PDB entry 1N8R | X-ray diffraction, 3.00 A resolution | chains A and U of the 30 polymer chains in the assembly

# Chain A
Molecule: 23S ribosomal RNA
Organism: Haloarcula marismortui
Sequence (2922 nucleotides; each row starts with the number of its first residue):
     2 UUGGCUACUA UGCCAGCUGG UGGAUUGCUC GGCUCAGGCG CUGAUGAAGG ACGUGCCAAG
    62 CUGCGAUAAG CCAUGGGGAG CCGCACGGAG GCGAAGAACC AUGGAUUUCC GAAUGAGAAU
   122 CUCUCUAACA AUUGCUUCGC GCAAUGAGGA ACCCCGAGAA CUGAAACAUC UCAGUAUCGG
   182 GAGGAACAGA AAACGCAAUG UGAUGUCGUU AGUAACCGCG AGUGAACGCG AUACAGCCCA
   242 AACCGAAGCC CUCACGGGCA AUGUGGUGUC AGGGCUACCU CUCAUCAGCC GACCGUCUCG
   302 ACGAAGUCUC UUGGAACAGA GCGUGAUACA GGGUGACAAC CCCGUACUCG AGACCAGUAC
   362 GACGUGCGGU AGUGCCAGAG UAGCGGGGGU UGGAUAUCCC UCGCGAAUAA CGCAGGCAUC
   422 GACUGCGAAG GCUAAACACA ACCUGAGACC GAUAGUGAAC AAGUAGUGUG AACGAACGCU
   482 GCAAAGUACC CUCAGAAGGG AGGCGAAAUA GAGCAUGAAA UCAGUUGGCG AUCGAGCGAC
   542 AGGGCAUACA AGGUCCCUCG ACGAAUGACC GACGCGCGAG CGUCCAGUAA GACUCACGGG
   602 AAGCCGAUGU UCUGUCGUAC GUUUUGAAAA ACGAGCCAGG GAGUGUGUCU GCAUGGCAAG
   662 UCUAACCGGA GUAUCCGGGG AGGCACAGGG AAACCGACAU GGCCGCAGGG CUUUGCCCGA
   722 GGGCCGCCGU CUUCAAGGGC GGGGAGCCAU GUGGACACGA CCCGAAUCCG GACGAUCUAC
   782 GCAUGGACAA GAUGAAGCGU GCCGAAAGGC ACGUGGAAGU CUGUUAGAGU UGGUGUCCUA
   842 CAAUACCCUC UCGUGAUCUA UGUGUAGGGG UGAAAGGCCC AUCGAGUCCG GCAACAGCUG
   902 GUUCCAAUCG AAACAUGUCG AAGCAUGACC UCCGCCGAGG UAGUCUGUGA GGUAGAGCGA
   962 CCGAUUGGUG UGUCCGCCUC CGAGAGGAGU CGGCACACCU GUCAAACUCC AAACUUACAG
  1022 ACGCCGUUUG ACGCGGGGAU UCCGGUGCGC GGGGUAAGCC UGUGUACCAG GAGGGGAACA
  1082 ACCCAGAGAU AGGUUAAGGU CCCCAAGUGU GGAUUAAGUG UAAUCCUCUG AAGGUGGUCU
  1142 CGAGCCCUAG ACAGCCGGGA GGUGAGCUUA GAAGCAGCUA CCCUCUAAGA AAAGCGUAAC
  1202 AGCUUACCGG CCGAGGUUUG AGGCGCCCAA AAUGAUCGGG ACUCAAAUCC ACCACCGAGA
  1262 CCUGUCCGUA CCACUCAUAC UGGUAAUCGA GUAGAUUGGC GCUCUAAUUG GAUGGAAGUA
  1322 GGGGUGAAAA CUCCUAUGGA CCGAUUAGUG ACGAAAAUCC UGGCCAUAGU AGCAGCGAUA
  1382 GUCGGGUGAG AACCCCGACG GCCUAAUGGA UAAGGGUUCC UCAGCACUGC UGAUCAGCUG
  1442 AGGGUUAGCC GGUCCUAAGU CAUACCGCAA CUCGACUAUG ACGAAAUGGG AAACGGGUUA
  1502 AUAUUCCCGU GCCACUAUGC AGUGAAAGUU GACGCCCUGG GGUCGAUCAC GCUGGGCAUU
  1562 CGCCCAGUCG AACCGUCCAA CUCCGUGGAA GCCGUAAUGG CAGGAAGCGG ACGAACGGCG
  1622 GCAUAGGGAA ACGUGAUUCA ACCUGGGGCC CAUGAAAAGA CGAGCAUAGU GUCCGUACCG
  1682 AGAACCGACA CAGGUGUCCA UGGCGGCGAA AGCCAAGGCC UGUCGGGAGC AACCAACGUU
  1742 AGGGAAUUCG GCAAGUUAGU CCCGUACCUU CGGAAGAAGG GAUGCCUGCU CCGGAACGGA
  1802 GCAGGUCGCA GUGACUCGGA AGCUCGGACU GUCUAGUAAC AACAUAGGUG ACCGCAAAUC
  1862 CGCAAGGACU CGUACGGUCA CUGAAUCCUG CCCAGUGCAG GUAUCUGAAC ACCUCGUACA
  1922 AGAGGACGAA GGACCUGUCA ACGGCGGGGG UAACUAUGAC CCUCUUAAGG UAGCGUAGUA
  1982 CCUUGCCGCA UCAGUAGCGG CUUGCAUGAA UGGAUUAACC AGAGCUUCAC UGUCCCAACG
  2042 UUGGGCCCGG UGAACUGUAC AUUCCAGUGC GGAGUCUGGA GACACCCAGG GGGAAGCGAA
  2102 GACCCUAUGG AGCUUUACUG CAGGCUGUCG CUGAGACGUG GUCGCCGAUG UGCAGCAUAG
  2162 GUAGGAGACA CUACACAGGU ACCCGCGCUA GCGGGCCACC GAGUCAACAG UGAAAUACUA
  2222 CCCGUCGGUG ACUGCGACUC UCACUCCGGG AGGAGGACAC CGAUAGCCGG GCAGUUUGAC
  2282 UGGGGCGGUA CGCGCUCGAA AAGAUAUCGA GCGCGCCCUA UGGCUAUCUC AGCCGGGACA
  2342 GAGACCCGGC GAAGAGUGCA AGAGCAAAAG AUAGCUUGAC AGUGUUCUUC CCAACGAGGA
  2402 ACGCUGACGC GAAAGCGUGG UCUAGCGAAC CAAUUAGCCU GCUUGAUGCG GGCAAUUGAU
  2462 GACAGAAAAG CUACCCUAGG GAUAACAGAG UCGUCACUCG CAAGAGCACA UAUCGACCGA
  2522 GUGGCUUGCU ACCUCGAUGU CGGUUCCCUC CAUCCUGCCC GUGCAGAAGC GGGCAAGGGU
  2582 GAGGUUGUUC GCCUAUUAAA GGAGGUCGUG AGCUGGGUUU AGACCGUCGU GAGACAGGUC
  2642 GGCUGCUAUC UACUGGGUGU GUAAUGGUGU CUGACAAGAA CGACCGUAUA GUACGAGAGG
  2702 AACUACGGUU GGUGGCCACU GGUGUACCGG UUGUUCGAGA GAGCACGUGC CGGGUAGCCA
  2762 CGCCACACGG GGUAAGAGCU GAACGCAUCU AAGCUCGAAA CCCACUUGGA AAAGAGACAC
  2822 CGCCGAGGUC CCGCGUACAA GACGCGGUCG AUAGACUCGG GGUGUGCGCG UCGAGGUAAC
  2882 GAGACGUUAA GCCCACGAGC ACUAACAGAC CAAAGCCAUC AU
Not modelled in the structure: 2-9, 126-127, 715, 971-998, 1560, 1952-1963, 2137-2236, 2339-2343, 2665-2666, 2915-2923
Bound ions: Mg2+ site 1 near G28 (its only coordinating residue here); Na+ site 1: C40, G41; Na+ site 2: G56, A59, G61; Na+ site 3 near U108 (its only coordinating residue here); Mg2+ site 2 near U115 (its only coordinating residue here); Na+ site 4: C141, G142; Na+ site 5 near U146 (its only coordinating residue here); Mg2+ site 3: C162, U2276; K+: C162, U163, U172; Mg2+ site 4: A165, A167, C168; Na+ site 6: A165, A166, A167; Mg2+ site 5: A166, G219; 62 more Na+ sites not listed; 97 more Mg2+ sites not listed
Residues lining bound ligands: virginiamycin m1 (VIR): G2102, A2103, C2104, A2474, A2486, C2487, A2538, U2539, G2540, U2620

# Chain U
Protein: 50S ribosomal protein L24P
Organism: Haloarcula marismortui
UniProt: P10972 (RL24_HALMA); numbering as in UniProt (aligned over 1-119)
Chain sequence (119 residues; each row starts with the number of its first residue):
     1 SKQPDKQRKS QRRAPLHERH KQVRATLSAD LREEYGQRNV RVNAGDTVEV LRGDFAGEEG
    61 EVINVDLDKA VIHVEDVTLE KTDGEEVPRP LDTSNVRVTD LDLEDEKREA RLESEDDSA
Bound ions: Mg2+: Gln37, Arg111, Leu112, Ser114, Asp117; Na+: Ser94, Asn95 (shared with U308(A), U335(A), C342(A) of chain A)

# Interface between chain A and chain U
Contacting residue pairs (108):
  U30(A) with Asp5(U), hydrogen bond to the sugar; Arg8(U), salt bridge to the phosphate
  C31(A) with Asp5(U), phosphate contact; Arg8(U), salt bridge to the phosphate; Arg12(U), salt bridge to the phosphate; Arg13(U), hydrogen bond to the phosphate
  G32(A) with Lys9(U), salt bridge to the phosphate; Arg13(U), salt bridge to the phosphate
  G77(A) with His17(U), base contact
  G78(A) with His17(U), sugar contact
  G79(A) with His20(U), sugar contact; Arg41(U), phosphate contact; Lys107(U), hydrogen bond to the base; Arg111(U), salt bridge to the phosphate
  A80(A) with Arg41(U), sugar contact; Asn43(U), hydrogen bond to the phosphate; Arg111(U), salt bridge to the phosphate
  G81(A) with Arg41(U), salt bridge to the phosphate; Asn43(U), phosphate contact; Ala44(U), hydrogen bond to the phosphate; Val65(U), sugar contact; Leu67(U), phosphate contact
  C82(A) with Leu16(U), phosphate contact; Val65(U), phosphate contact; Leu67(U), hydrogen bond to the phosphate
  C85(A) with Asp68(U), phosphate contact
  C87(A) with Lys69(U), hydrogen bond to the base
  G97(A) with Asp105(U), hydrogen bond to the base; Lys107(U), base contact
  A99(A) with Leu16(U), sugar contact; His17(U), base contact; His20(U), hydrogen bond to the base
  C100(A) with Pro15(U), sugar contact; Leu16(U), sugar contact; His17(U), hydrogen bond to the sugar
  C101(A) with Pro15(U), sugar contact; His17(U), sugar contact
  C303(A) with Asp116(U), sugar contact; Asp117(U), phosphate contact; Ser118(U), phosphate contact
  G304(A) with Ser118(U), phosphate contact
  A306(A) with Arg38(U), salt bridge to the phosphate
  G307(A) with Arg32(U), salt bridge to the phosphate; Arg38(U), salt bridge to the phosphate
  U308(A) with Arg32(U), salt bridge to the phosphate; Arg38(U), salt bridge to the phosphate; Arg52(U), hydrogen bond to the base; Ser94(U), base contact; Asn95(U), base contact; Arg97(U), salt bridge to the phosphate
  C309(A) with Arg97(U), salt bridge to the phosphate
  G315(A) with Asp54(U), hydrogen bond to the sugar
  A316(A) with Arg52(U), phosphate contact; Asp54(U), sugar contact
  A317(A) with Arg52(U), phosphate contact
  C318(A) with Arg52(U), salt bridge to the phosphate
  A331(A) with Ser1(U), base contact; Gln7(U), base contact
  G332(A) with Lys2(U), hydrogen bond to the sugar; Gln3(U), sugar contact; Pro4(U), sugar contact; Gln7(U), hydrogen bond to the base
  G333(A) with Pro4(U), sugar contact; Gln7(U), sugar contact; Arg8(U), phosphate contact; Gln11(U), hydrogen bond to the sugar
  G334(A) with Arg8(U), salt bridge to the phosphate; Gln11(U), sugar contact; Ser94(U), hydrogen bond to the base
  U335(A) with Asp92(U), sugar contact; Ser94(U), base contact; Asn95(U), hydrogen bond to the sugar
  G336(A) with Gly53(U), base contact; Asp54(U), hydrogen bond to the base; Arg89(U), base contact; Asn95(U), hydrogen bond to the phosphate
  C342(A) with Thr26(U), phosphate contact; Ser94(U), hydrogen bond to the base
  C343(A) with Lys21(U), hydrogen bond to the sugar; Arg24(U), sugar contact; Thr26(U), hydrogen bond to the phosphate; Arg38(U), phosphate contact; Asn39(U), phosphate contact
  C344(A) with Lys21(U), sugar contact; Arg24(U), salt bridge to the phosphate; Asn39(U), hydrogen bond to the phosphate
  G345(A) with Lys21(U), salt bridge to the phosphate
  G446(A) with Ser1(U), phosphate contact; Lys6(U), salt bridge to the phosphate
  A447(A) with Ser1(U), phosphate contact; Lys2(U), hydrogen bond to the phosphate; Gln3(U), phosphate contact
  G448(A) with Lys2(U), salt bridge to the phosphate; Gln3(U), hydrogen bond to the phosphate
  C483(A) with Arg89(U), hydrogen bond to the base
  A484(A) with Leu79(U), sugar contact; Arg89(U), hydrogen bond to the sugar; Pro90(U), sugar contact
  A485(A) with Pro90(U), phosphate contact
  A486(A) with Leu79(U), sugar contact; Glu80(U), hydrogen bond to the sugar; Lys81(U), salt bridge to the phosphate; Val87(U), phosphate contact
  G487(A) with Lys81(U), phosphate contact; Thr82(U), hydrogen bond to the phosphate
  U488(A) with Thr82(U), sugar contact
  A489(A) with Thr82(U), base contact; Asp83(U), sugar contact
Other interface residues (no listed pair), chain A (51 interface residues in all): C83, A95, G301, A302, G452, G504
Other interface residues (no listed pair), chain U (57 interface residues in all): Glu18, Ala25, Val42, Leu51, Asp66, Glu106, Arg108

# In short
51 residues of chain A face 57 of chain U across their interface, with 29 hydrogen bonds and 22 salt bridges.
Polar contacts include G79(A)-Lys107(U), C87(A)-Lys69(U) and G97(A)-Asp105(U). Chain A binds virginiamycin m1.
C40(A) and G41(A) coordinate Na+ site 1.
Chain A is 23S ribosomal RNA and chain U is 50S ribosomal protein L24P, both from Haloarcula marismortui; the
structure, Structure of large ribosomal subunit in complex with virginiamycin M, was determined by X-ray
diffraction together with 1K73, 1KC8 and 1NJI from the same study.
